Entry 1NZO (X-ray diffraction, 1.85 A resolution); this record covers chain A.

# Chain A
Name: Penicillin-binding protein 5
Source organism: Escherichia coli
Notes: EC 3.4.16.4
Reference sequence: P04287 (DACA_ECOLI); residues 1-357 here correspond to UniProt positions 30-386 (UniProt number = residue number + 29)
Sequence (363 residues; row label = number of the first residue in the row):
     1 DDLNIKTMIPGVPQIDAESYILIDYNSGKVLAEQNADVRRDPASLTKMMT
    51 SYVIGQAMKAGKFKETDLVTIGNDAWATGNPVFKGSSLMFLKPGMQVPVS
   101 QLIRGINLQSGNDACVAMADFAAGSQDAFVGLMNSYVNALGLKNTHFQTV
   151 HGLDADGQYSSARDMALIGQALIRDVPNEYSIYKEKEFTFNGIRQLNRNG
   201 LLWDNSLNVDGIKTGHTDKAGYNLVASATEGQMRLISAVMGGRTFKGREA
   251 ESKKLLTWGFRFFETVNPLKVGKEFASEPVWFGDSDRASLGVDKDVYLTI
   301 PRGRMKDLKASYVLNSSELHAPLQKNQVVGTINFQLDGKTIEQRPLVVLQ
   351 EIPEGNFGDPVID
Not modelled in the structure: 1-3, 356-363
What the authors report for this chain:
  - mutagenesis - S86A, S86A/S87A, S87A, G105D: decreased catalytic activity
  - mutagenesis - G105D: abolished catalytic activity (CPase activity)
  - conformationally variable residues (loop rearrangement, order/disorder transition, side-chain flip): Ser44, Asp74 to Phe90, Phe190 to Ile193, Arg198
  - contacts within the chain: Ser44-Lys47 (hydrogen bond), Lys47-Asn112, Lys47-His151 (backbone contact), Ser86-Asn112 (hydrogen bond), Ser87-Asn112, Ser87-Gln109, Ser87-Gly111, Met89-Phe190 (hydrophobic contact), Met89-Leu91 (hydrophobic contact), Met89-Leu102 (hydrophobic contact), Leu88-Gln109 (hydrogen bond), Ser110-Lys213 (hydrogen bond), Met89-Asp113 (backbone contact), Phe90-Asp113 (backbone contact), Leu91-Asp113 (backbone contact), Asp113-Ala114 (backbone contact), Met89-Ala114 (hydrophobic contact), Met89-Phe188 (hydrophobic contact), Ser87-Arg198 (hydrogen bond)
  - catalytic residues: Ser44 (citing earlier work)
  - catalytic residues: Lys47, Ser110, Asn112, Arg198 (proposed by the authors, not directly observed)
  - catalytic residues: Lys213
  - mutagenesis - S86A, S86A/S87A, S87A: unchanged binding to [14C]penicillin G

# Overview
From the paper: catalytic residues Ser44, Lys47 and Ser110 among others; S86A, S86A/S87A and S87A, among
others, reduce catalytic activity.
Chain A is Penicillin-binding protein 5 (Escherichia coli); the structure, The crystal structure of wild type
penicillin-binding protein 5 from E. coli, was determined by X-ray diffraction, deposited together with 1NJ4.
